Entry 5U8T (electron microscopy, 4.90 A resolution (low resolution: residue-level contacts below are approximate; hydrogen-bond / salt-bridge calls are withheld)); this record covers chains 3 and 7 of the 12 polymer chains in the assembly.

# Chain 3
Protein: DNA replication licensing factor MCM3
Organism: Saccharomyces cerevisiae (strain ATCC 204508 / S288c)
Notes: EC 3.6.4.12
Reference sequence: P24279 (MCM3_YEAST); residues 1-971 here = UniProt positions 1-971
Amino-acid sequence (971 residues; numbered 1 to 971; the number before each row is that of its first residue):
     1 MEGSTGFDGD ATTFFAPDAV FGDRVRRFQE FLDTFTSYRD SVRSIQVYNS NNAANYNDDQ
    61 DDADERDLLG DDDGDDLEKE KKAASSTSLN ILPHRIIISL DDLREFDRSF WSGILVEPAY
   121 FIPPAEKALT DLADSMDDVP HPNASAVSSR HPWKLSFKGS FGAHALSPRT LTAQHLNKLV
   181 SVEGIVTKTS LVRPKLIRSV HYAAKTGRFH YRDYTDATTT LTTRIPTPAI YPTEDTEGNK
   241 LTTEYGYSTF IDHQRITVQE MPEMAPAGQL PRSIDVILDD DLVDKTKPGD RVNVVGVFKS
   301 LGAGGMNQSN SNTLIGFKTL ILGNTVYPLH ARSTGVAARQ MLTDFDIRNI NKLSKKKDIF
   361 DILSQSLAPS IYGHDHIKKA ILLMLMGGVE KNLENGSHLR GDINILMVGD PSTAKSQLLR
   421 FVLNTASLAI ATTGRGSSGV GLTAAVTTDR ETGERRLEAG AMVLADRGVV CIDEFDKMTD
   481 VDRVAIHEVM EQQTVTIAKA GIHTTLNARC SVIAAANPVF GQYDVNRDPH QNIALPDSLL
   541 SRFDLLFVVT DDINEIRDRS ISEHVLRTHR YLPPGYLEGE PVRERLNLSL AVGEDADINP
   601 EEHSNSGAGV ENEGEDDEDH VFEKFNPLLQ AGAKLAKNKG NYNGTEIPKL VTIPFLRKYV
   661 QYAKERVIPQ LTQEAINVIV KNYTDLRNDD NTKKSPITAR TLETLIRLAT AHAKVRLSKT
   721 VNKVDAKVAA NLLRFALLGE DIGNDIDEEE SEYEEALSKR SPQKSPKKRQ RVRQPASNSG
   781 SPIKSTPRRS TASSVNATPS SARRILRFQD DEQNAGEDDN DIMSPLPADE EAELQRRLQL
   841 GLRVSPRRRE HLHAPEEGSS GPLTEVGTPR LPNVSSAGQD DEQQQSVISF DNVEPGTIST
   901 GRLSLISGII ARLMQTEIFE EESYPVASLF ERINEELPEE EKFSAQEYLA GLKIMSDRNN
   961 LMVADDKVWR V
Unresolved in the structure: 1-17, 57-90, 141-150, 331-338, 571-650, 739-971
Small-molecule neighbours: AMP-PNP (ANP; phosphoaminophosphonic acid-adenylate ester): Ser-370, Ile-371, Tyr-372, Asp-410, Pro-411, Ser-412, Thr-413, Ala-414, Lys-415, Ser-416, Gln-417, Asp-473, Glu-474, Asn-517

# Chain 7
Protein: DNA replication licensing factor MCM7
Organism: Saccharomyces cerevisiae (strain ATCC 204508 / S288c)
Notes: EC 3.6.4.12
Reference sequence: P38132 (MCM7_YEAST); residue numbers follow UniProt; this construct covers 1-845
Amino-acid sequence (845 residues; each row starts with the number of its first residue):
     1 MSAALPSIQL PVDYNNLFNE ITDFLVTFKQ DTLSSDATRN ENEDENLDAE NIEQHLLEKG
    61 PKYMAMLQKV ANRELNSVII DLDDILQYQN EKFLQGTQAD DLVSAIQQNA NHFTELFCRA
   121 IDNNMPLPTK EIDYKDDVLD VILNQRRLRN ERMLSDRTNE IRSENLMDTT MDPPSSMNDA
   181 LREVVEDETE LFPPNLTRRY FLYFKPLSQN CARRYRKKAI SSKPLSVRQI KGDFLGQLIT
   241 VRGIITRVSD VKPAVEVIAY TCDQCGYEVF QEVNSRTFTP LSECTSEECS QNQTKGQLFM
   301 STRASKFSAF QECKIQELSQ QVPVGHIPRS LNIHVNGTLV RSLSPGDIVD VTGIFLPAPY
   361 TGFKALKAGL LTETYLEAQF VRQHKKKFAS FSLTSDVEER VMELITSGDV YNRLAKSIAP
   421 EIYGNLDVKK ALLLLLVGGV DKRVGDGMKI RGDINVCLMG DPGVAKSQLL KAICKISPRG
   481 VYTTGKGSSG VGLTAAVMKD PVTDEMILEG GALVLADNGI CCIDEFDKMD ESDRTAIHEV
   541 MEQQTISISK AGINTTLNAR TSILAAANPL YGRYNPRLSP LDNINLPAAL LSRFDILFLM
   601 LDIPSRDDDE KLAEHVTYVH MHNKQPDLDF TPVEPSKMRE YIAYAKTKRP VMSEAVNDYV
   661 VQAYIRLRQD SKREMDSKFS FGQATPRTLL GIIRLSQALA KLRLADMVDI DDVEEALRLV
   721 RVSKESLYQE TNKSKEDESP TTKIFTIIKK MLQETGKNTL SYENIVKTVR LRGFTMLQLS
   781 NCIQEYSYLN VWHLINEGNT LKFVDDGTMD TDQEDSLVST PKLAPQTTAS ANVSAQDSDI
   841 DLQDA
Unresolved in the structure: 1-3, 32-59, 160-189, 387-394, 730-845
Disulfides: Cys-474/Cys-522

# Chain 3 / chain 7 interface
Residue-residue contacts (97; chain 3 residue first):
  Asn-52(3) / Lys-218(7)
  Ala-53(3) / Lys-217(7)
  Ala-53(3) / Lys-218(7)
  Ala-54(3) / Lys-217(7)
  Asn-55(3) / Lys-217(7)
  Asn-55(3) / Lys-218(7)
  Tyr-56(3) / Tyr-215(7)
  Tyr-56(3) / Lys-217(7)
  Leu-191(3) / Arg-329(7)
  Val-192(3) / Arg-329(7)
  Arg-193(3) / Leu-371(7)
  Arg-193(3) / Glu-373(7)
  Pro-194(3) / Leu-371(7)
  Pro-194(3) / Thr-372(7)
  Lys-195(3) / Gly-369(7)
  Lys-195(3) / Leu-371(7)
  Leu-196(3) / Gly-369(7)
  Leu-196(3) / Leu-370(7)
  Leu-196(3) / Leu-371(7)
  Leu-196(3) / Thr-372(7)
  Tyr-202(3) / Tyr-14(7)
  Arg-208(3) / Ser-7(7)
  Phe-209(3) / Ser-7(7)
  Phe-209(3) / Ile-8(7)
  Phe-209(3) / Leu-10(7)
  His-210(3) / Leu-5(7)
  His-210(3) / Ser-7(7)
  Tyr-211(3) / Leu-5(7)
  Tyr-211(3) / Pro-6(7)
  Tyr-211(3) / Ser-7(7)
  Tyr-211(3) / Ile-8(7)
  Asp-216(3) / Gly-369(7)
  Ala-229(3) / Leu-370(7)
  Pro-232(3) / Leu-5(7)
  Asp-235(3) / Ala-4(7)
  Asp-235(3) / Leu-5(7)
  Glu-244(3) / Tyr-14(7)
  Tyr-245(3) / Asn-109(7)
  Tyr-245(3) / Leu-235(7)
  Tyr-245(3) / Gly-236(7)
  Tyr-245(3) / Leu-356(7)
  Tyr-245(3) / Pro-357(7)
  Gly-246(3) / Gln-108(7)
  Gly-246(3) / Leu-235(7)
  Gly-246(3) / Gly-236(7)
  Tyr-247(3) / Leu-10(7)
  Phe-250(3) / Gly-232(7)
  Phe-250(3) / Asp-233(7)
  Phe-250(3) / Leu-235(7)
  Phe-250(3) / Thr-372(7)
  Asp-284(3) / Arg-228(7)
  Asp-284(3) / His-326(7)
  Asp-284(3) / Arg-329(7)
  Thr-286(3) / His-326(7)
  Lys-287(3) / His-326(7)
  Lys-391(3) / His-620(7)
  Lys-391(3) / Asn-623(7)
  Leu-399(3) / Val-619(7)
  Leu-399(3) / His-620(7)
  Thr-443(3) / Ile-327(7)
  Glu-451(3) / Lys-367(7)
  Thr-452(3) / Tyr-360(7)
  Thr-452(3) / Lys-367(7)
  Glu-458(3) / Ile-327(7)
  Ala-459(3) / Ile-327(7)
  Asp-466(3) / Val-324(7)
  Arg-467(3) / Val-324(7)
  Ala-500(3) / Pro-501(7)
  Gly-501(3) / Arg-247(7)
  Gly-501(3) / Pro-501(7)
  Ile-502(3) / Gln-316(7)
  His-503(3) / Gln-316(7)
  Thr-504(3) / Gln-316(7)
  Thr-504(3) / Pro-328(7)
  Leu-506(3) / Ile-327(7)
  Leu-506(3) / Pro-328(7)
  Asn-507(3) / Ser-319(7)
  Asp-537(3) / Tyr-571(7)
  Asp-537(3) / Gly-572(7)
  Ile-676(3) / Thr-617(7)
  Val-680(3) / Glu-610(7)
  Val-680(3) / Ala-613(7)
  Val-680(3) / Thr-617(7)
  Tyr-683(3) / Leu-612(7)
  Thr-684(3) / Asp-609(7)
  Thr-684(3) / Glu-610(7)
  Arg-687(3) / Asp-602(7)
  Arg-687(3) / Ile-603(7)
  Arg-687(3) / Pro-604(7)
  Arg-687(3) / Asp-609(7)
  Asn-688(3) / Ser-605(7)
  Asn-688(3) / Arg-606(7)
  Asn-691(3) / Pro-604(7)
  Ser-695(3) / Arg-573(7)
  Pro-696(3) / Arg-573(7)
  Leu-702(3) / Val-616(7)
  Ile-706(3) / His-620(7)
Other interface residues (no listed pair), chain 3 (67 interface residues in all): Arg-212, Pro-228, Tyr-231, Leu-241, Asp-280, Leu-457, Val-463, Thr-505, Pro-536, Ile-697, Thr-698
Other interface residues (no listed pair), chain 7 (63 interface residues in all): Asp-13, Lys-231, Gln-237, Thr-246, Lys-314, Gln-320, Gly-325, Pro-359, Thr-374, Pro-462, His-622

# Summary
Chain 3 and chain 7 form an interface of 67 and 63 residues respectively. Ligands of chain 3: AMP-PNP.
Here chain 3 is DNA replication licensing factor MCM3 and chain 7 is DNA replication licensing factor MCM7,
both from Saccharomyces cerevisiae (strain ATCC 204508 / S288c). Entry 5U8T (Structure of Eukaryotic CMG
Helicase at a Replication Fork and Implications) was determined by electron microscopy together with 5U8S from
the same study.
